Entry 8OSG (electron microscopy, 3.80 A resolution); this record covers chains E and F of the 6 polymer chains in the assembly.

[Chain E (and F)]
Protein: Magnesium-chelatase subunit ChlI
From: Nostoc sp. PCC 7120
Notes: EC 6.6.1.1; chain F of this document is another copy of the same molecule, construct and numbering; everything in this record applies to it too
UniProt: P58571 (CHLI_NOSS1); residues 2-374 here = UniProt positions 2-374
Chain sequence (380 residues; each row starts with the number of its first residue; numbers below 1 keep their minus sign (Met-5 is residue -5)):
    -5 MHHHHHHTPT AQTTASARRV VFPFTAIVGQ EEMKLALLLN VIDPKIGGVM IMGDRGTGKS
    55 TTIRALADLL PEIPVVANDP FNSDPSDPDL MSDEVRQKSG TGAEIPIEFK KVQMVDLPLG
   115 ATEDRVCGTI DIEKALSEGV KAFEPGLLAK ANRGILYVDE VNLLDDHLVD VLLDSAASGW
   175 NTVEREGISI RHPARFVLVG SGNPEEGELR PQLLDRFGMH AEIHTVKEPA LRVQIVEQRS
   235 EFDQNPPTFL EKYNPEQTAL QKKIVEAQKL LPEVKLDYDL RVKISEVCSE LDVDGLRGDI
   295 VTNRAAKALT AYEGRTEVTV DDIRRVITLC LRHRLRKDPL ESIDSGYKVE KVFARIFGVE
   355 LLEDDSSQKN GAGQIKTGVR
Unresolved in the structure: -5 to 13, 94-98, 125-136, 354-374 (chain F: -5 to 13, 66-100, 105-107, 112-141, 174-187, 354-374)
Sequence notes: initiating methionine (-5); expression tag (-4 to 1)
Bound ions: Mg2+: Ser54 (together with ATP)
Small-molecule neighbours: ATP (adenosine-5'-triphosphate): Phe16, Ile21, Val22, Arg49, Gly50, Thr51, Gly52, Lys53, Ser54, Thr55, Glu154, Ile229, Arg233
Swiss-Prot annotation at these positions:
  - binding site (ATP): Gly47 to Ser54
What the authors report for this chain:
  - binding site for ATP: Arg210, Arg291

[Chain E / chain F interface]
Contacting residue pairs (22; chain E residue first):
  Gln206(E) - Arg49(F)
  Tyr272(E) - Val227(F)
  Arg275(E) - Val227(F)
  Arg275(E) - Glu231(F)  salt bridge
  Glu280(E) - Pro223(F)
  Cys282(E) - Arg226(F)
  Ser283(E) - Arg226(F)  hydrogen bond
  Asp288(E) - Asp48(F)
  Asp288(E) - Arg49(F)
  Asp288(E) - Gly50(F)  hydrogen bond (side chain-backbone)
  Asp288(E) - Thr51(F)
  Asp288(E) - Arg226(F)
  Gly289(E) - Gly50(F)
  Gly289(E) - Thr51(F)
  Gly289(E) - Arg226(F)
  Leu290(E) - Arg226(F)
  Leu290(E) - Ile229(F)  hydrophobic
  Leu290(E) - Val230(F)  hydrophobic
  Arg291(E) - Arg49(F)  hydrogen bond (side chain-backbone)
  Arg291(E) - Gly50(F)
  Asp293(E) - Val230(F)
  Asn297(E) - Val230(F)
Other interface residues (no listed pair), chain E (17 interface residues in all): Pro205, Val276, Ser279, Ile294, Arg298
Other interface residues (no listed pair), chain F (13 interface residues in all): Lys221, Arg233, Asp237

[Summary]
Chain E and chain F form an interface of 17 and 13 residues respectively; the contacts include 3 hydrogen
bonds and 1 salt bridge. Polar pairs include Arg275(E)-Glu231(F), Ser283(E)-Arg226(F) and Asp288(E)-Gly50(F).
Chain E binds ATP. From UniProt: 8 ATP-binding residues on chain E. From the paper: a binding site for ATP at
Arg210(E) and Arg291(E).
Chain E and chain F are both Magnesium-chelatase subunit ChlI (Nostoc sp. PCC 7120); the structure, AAA+ motor
subunit ChlI of magnesium chelatase, hexamer conformation B, was determined by electron microscopy, deposited
together with 8OSF and 8OSH.
